1FZ4 - chains C and D of the 6 polymer chains in the assembly; structure by X-ray diffraction, 2.38 A resolution.

# Chain C (and D)
Molecule: Methane monooxygenase component A, beta chain
Organism: Methylococcus capsulatus
Notes: EC 1.14.13.25; chain D of this document is another copy of the same molecule, construct and numbering; everything in this record applies to it too
UniProt: P18798 (MEMB_METCA); residue numbers follow UniProt; this construct covers 1-389
Chain sequence (389 residues; row label = number of the first residue in the row):
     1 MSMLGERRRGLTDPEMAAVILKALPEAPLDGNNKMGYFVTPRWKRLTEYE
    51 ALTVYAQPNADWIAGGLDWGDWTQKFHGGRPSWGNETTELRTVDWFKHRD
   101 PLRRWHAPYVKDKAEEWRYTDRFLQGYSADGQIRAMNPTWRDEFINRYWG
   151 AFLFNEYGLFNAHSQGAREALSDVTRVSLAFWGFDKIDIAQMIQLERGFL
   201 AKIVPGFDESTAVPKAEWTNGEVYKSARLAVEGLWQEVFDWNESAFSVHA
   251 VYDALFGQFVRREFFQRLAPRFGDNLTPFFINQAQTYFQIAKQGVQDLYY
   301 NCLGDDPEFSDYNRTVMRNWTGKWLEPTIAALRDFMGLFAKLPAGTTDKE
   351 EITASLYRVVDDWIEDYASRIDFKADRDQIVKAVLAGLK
Disordered / not traced: 1 (chain D: 1, 389)
Construct notes: conflict Arg370 (Ala in P18798)
Metal / ion sites: Ca2+ site 1 near Glu222 (its only coordinating residue here); Ca2+ site 2: Asp348, Glu350

# Chain C / chain D interface
Pairs across the interface - 60 pairs, chain C then chain D:
  Met3(C) with Pro25(D); Glu26(D); Ala27(D); Pro28(D)
  Leu4(C) with Leu24(D), hydrophobic
  Leu11(C) with Thr12(D)
  Thr12(C) with Leu11(D)
  Pro14(C) with Pro14(D); Ala18(D)
  Leu24(C) with Leu4(D), hydrophobic
  Pro25(C) with Met3(D)
  Glu26(C) with Met3(D)
  Ala27(C) with Met3(D)
  Pro28(C) with Met3(D)
  Asp112(C) with Arg118(D), salt bridge; Arg122(D), salt bridge
  Glu115(C) with Glu115(D); Arg118(D), salt bridge; Arg122(D), salt bridge
  Glu116(C) with Tyr119(D); Arg122(D), salt bridge
  Arg118(C) with Lys111(D); Asp112(D), salt bridge; Glu115(D), salt bridge
  Tyr119(C) with Glu116(D); Tyr119(D), hydrophobic; Gln283(D)
  Arg122(C) with Asp112(D), salt bridge; Glu115(D), salt bridge; Glu116(D), salt bridge; Thr286(D)
  Phe123(C) with Asn282(D)
  Gly126(C) with Gln289(D)
  Ala129(C) with Gln289(D)
  Asp130(C) with Gln258(D), hydrogen bond; Arg262(D), salt bridge; Gln285(D); Gln289(D), hydrogen bond
  Gln132(C) with Gln266(D), hydrogen bond
  Arg134(C) with Arg262(D); Arg358(D); Asp362(D), salt bridge
  Gln258(C) with Asp130(D), hydrogen bond
  Arg262(C) with Asp130(D), salt bridge; Arg134(D)
  Gln266(C) with Gln132(D), hydrogen bond; Asn275(D)
  Pro270(C) with Pro270(D), hydrophobic; Asn275(D)
  Asn275(C) with Gln266(D); Pro270(D)
  Asn282(C) with Phe123(D)
  Gln283(C) with Tyr119(D)
  Gln285(C) with Asp130(D)
  Thr286(C) with Arg122(D)
  Gln289(C) with Gly126(D); Ala129(D); Asp130(D), hydrogen bond
  Arg358(C) with Arg134(D)
  Asp362(C) with Arg134(D), salt bridge
Other interface residues (no listed pair), chain C (41 interface residues in all): Ala17, Ala18, Leu21, Lys111, Pro278, Phe279, Lys292
Other interface residues (no listed pair), chain D (40 interface residues in all): Ala17, Leu21, Pro278, Phe279

# Overview
41 residues of chain C and 40 residues of chain D are in contact, with 6 hydrogen bonds and 14 salt bridges.
Polar contacts include Asp112(C)-Arg118(D), Asp112(C)-Arg122(D) and Glu115(C)-Arg118(D). Asp348(C) and
Glu350(C) form the Ca2+ site 2.
Chain C and chain D are both Methane monooxygenase component A, beta chain (Methylococcus capsulatus); the
structure, Methane monooxygenase hydroxylase, form III soaked at ph 8.5 (0.1 M tris), was determined by X-ray
diffraction together with 1FYZ, 1FZ0, 1FZ1, 1FZ2, 1FZ3 and 1FZ5 from the same study.
